1VQN - chains 0 and R of the 33 polymer chains in the assembly; structure by X-ray diffraction, 2.40 A resolution.

# Chain 0
Molecule: 23S ribosomal RNA
From: Haloarcula marismortui
Sequence (2922 nucleotides; row label = number of the first residue in the row):
     2 UUGGCUACUAUGCCAGCUGGUGGAUUGCUCGGCUCAGGCGCUGAUGAAGG
    52 ACGUGCCAAGCUGCGAUAAGCCAUGGGGAGCCGCACGGAGGCGAAGAACC
   102 AUGGAUUUCCGAAUGAGAAUCUCUCUAACAAUUGCUUCGCGCAAUGAGGA
   152 ACCCCGAGAACUGAAACAUCUCAGUAUCGGGAGGAACAGAAAACGCAAUG
   202 UGAUGUCGUUAGUAACCGCGAGUGAACGCGAUACAGCCCAAACCGAAGCC
   252 CUCACGGGCAAUGUGGUGUCAGGGCUACCUCUCAUCAGCCGACCGUCUCG
   302 ACGAAGUCUCUUGGAACAGAGCGUGAUACAGGGUGACAACCCCGUACUCG
   352 AGACCAGUACGACGUGCGGUAGUGCCAGAGUAGCGGGGGUUGGAUAUCCC
   402 UCGCGAAUAACGCAGGCAUCGACUGCGAAGGCUAAACACAACCUGAGACC
   452 GAUAGUGAACAAGUAGUGUGAACGAACGCUGCAAAGUACCCUCAGAAGGG
   502 AGGCGAAAUAGAGCAUGAAAUCAGUUGGCGAUCGAGCGACAGGGCAUACA
   552 AGGUCCCUCGACGAAUGACCGACGCGCGAGCGUCCAGUAAGACUCACGGG
   602 AAGCCGAUGUUCUGUCGUACGUUUUGAAAAACGAGCCAGGGAGUGUGUCU
   652 GCAUGGCAAGUCUAACCGGAGUAUCCGGGGAGGCACAGGGAAACCGACAU
   702 GGCCGCAGGGCUUUGCCCGAGGGCCGCCGUCUUCAAGGGCGGGGAGCCAU
   752 GUGGACACGACCCGAAUCCGGACGAUCUACGCAUGGACAAGAUGAAGCGU
   802 GCCGAAAGGCACGUGGAAGUCUGUUAGAGUUGGUGUCCUACAAUACCCUC
   852 UCGUGAUCUAUGUGUAGGGGUGAAAGGCCCAUCGAGUCCGGCAACAGCUG
   902 GUUCCAAUCGAAACAUGUCGAAGCAUGACCUCCGCCGAGGUAGUCUGUGA
   952 GGUAGAGCGACCGAUUGGUGUGUCCGCCUCCGAGAGGAGUCGGCACACCU
  1002 GUCAAACUCCAAACUUACAGACGCCGUUUGACGCGGGGAUUCCGGUGCGC
  1052 GGGGUAAGCCUGUGUACCAGGAGGGGAACAACCCAGAGAUAGGUUAAGGU
  1102 CCCCAAGUGUGGAUUAAGUGUAAUCCUCUGAAGGUGGUCUCGAGCCCUAG
  1152 ACAGCCGGGAGGUGAGCUUAGAAGCAGCUACCCUCUAAGAAAAGCGUAAC
  1202 AGCUUACCGGCCGAGGUUUGAGGCGCCCAAAAUGAUCGGGACUCAAAUCC
  1252 ACCACCGAGACCUGUCCGUACCACUCAUACUGGUAAUCGAGUAGAUUGGC
  1302 GCUCUAAUUGGAUGGAAGUAGGGGUGAAAACUCCUAUGGACCGAUUAGUG
  1352 ACGAAAAUCCUGGCCAUAGUAGCAGCGAUAGUCGGGUGAGAACCCCGACG
  1402 GCCUAAUGGAUAAGGGUUCCUCAGCACUGCUGAUCAGCUGAGGGUUAGCC
  1452 GGUCCUAAGUCAUACCGCAACUCGACUAUGACGAAAUGGGAAACGGGUUA
  1502 AUAUUCCCGUGCCACUAUGCAGUGAAAGUUGACGCCCUGGGGUCGAUCAC
  1552 GCUGGGCAUUCGCCCAGUCGAACCGUCCAACUCCGUGGAAGCCGUAAUGG
  1602 CAGGAAGCGGACGAACGGCGGCAUAGGGAAACGUGAUUCAACCUGGGGCC
  1652 CAUGAAAAGACGAGCAUAGUGUCCGUACCGAGAACCGACACAGGUGUCCA
  1702 UGGCGGCGAAAGCCAAGGCCUGUCGGGAGCAACCAACGUUAGGGAAUUCG
  1752 GCAAGUUAGUCCCGUACCUUCGGAAGAAGGGAUGCCUGCUCCGGAACGGA
  1802 GCAGGUCGCAGUGACUCGGAAGCUCGGACUGUCUAGUAACAACAUAGGUG
  1852 ACCGCAAAUCCGCAAGGACUCGUACGGUCACUGAAUCCUGCCCAGUGCAG
  1902 GUAUCUGAACACCUCGUACAAGAGGACGAAGGACCUGUCAACGGCGGGGG
  1952 UAACUAUGACCCUCUUAAGGUAGCGUAGUACCUUGCCGCAUCAGUAGCGG
  2002 CUUGCAUGAAUGGAUUAACCAGAGCUUCACUGUCCCAACGUUGGGCCCGG
  2052 UGAACUGUACAUUCCAGUGCGGAGUCUGGAGACACCCAGGGGGAAGCGAA
  2102 GACCCUAUGGAGCUUUACUGCAGGCUGUCGCUGAGACGUGGUCGCCGAUG
  2152 UGCAGCAUAGGUAGGAGACACUACACAGGUACCCGCGCUAGCGGGCCACC
  2202 GAGUCAACAGUGAAAUACUACCCGUCGGUGACUGCGACUCUCACUCCGGG
  2252 AGGAGGACACCGAUAGCCGGGCAGUUUGACUGGGGCGGUACGCGCUCGAA
  2302 AAGAUAUCGAGCGCGCCCUAUGGCUAUCUCAGCCGGGACAGAGACCCGGC
  2352 GAAGAGUGCAAGAGCAAAAGAUAGCUUGACAGUGUUCUUCCCAACGAGGA
  2402 ACGCUGACGCGAAAGCGUGGUCUAGCGAACCAAUUAGCCUGCUUGAUGCG
  2452 GGCAAUUGAUGACAGAAAAGCUACCCUAGGGAUAACAGAGUCGUCACUCG
  2502 CAAGAGCACAUAUCGACCGAGUGGCUUGCUACCUCGAUGUCGGUUCCCUC
  2552 CAUCCUGCCCGUGCAGAAGCGGGCAAGGGUGAGGUUGUUCGCCUAUUAAA
  2602 GGAGGUCGUGAGCUGGGUUUAGACCGUCGUGAGACAGGUCGGCUGCUAUC
  2652 UACUGGGUGUGUAAUGGUGUCUGACAAGAACGACCGUAUAGUACGAGAGG
  2702 AACUACGGUUGGUGGCCACUGGUGUACCGGUUGUUCGAGAGAGCACGUGC
  2752 CGGGUAGCCACGCCACACGGGGUAAGAGCUGAACGCAUCUAAGCUCGAAA
  2802 CCCACUUGGAAAAGAGACACCGCCGAGGUCCCGCGUACAAGACGCGGUCG
  2852 AUAGACUCGGGGUGUGCGCGUCGAGGUAACGAGACGUUAAGCCCACGAGC
  2902 ACUAACAGACCAAAGCCAUCAU
Not modelled in the structure: 2-9, 126-127, 715, 971-998, 1560, 1952-1963, 2137-2236, 2339-2343, 2665-2666, 2915-2923
Modified / non-standard residues: 1MA (6-hydro-1-methyladenosine-5'-monophosphate) at position 628, OMU (o2'-methyluridine 5'-monophosphate) at position 2587, OMG (o2'-methylguanosine-5'-monophosphate) at position 2588, UR3 (3-methyluridine-5'-monophoshate) at position 2619, PSU (pseudouridine-5'-monophosphate) at position 2621
Bound ions: Na+ site 1: U12 (together with Sr2+) (shared with Lys60(R) of chain R); Mg2+ site 1 near G28 (its only coordinating residue here); Sr2+ site 1: G33, C34, U457; Na+ site 2: C40, C443; Na+ site 3: G56, A59, G61; Na+ site 4: G66, U107, U108; Sr2+ site 2: G84, C85 (shared with 1 residue of chain T); Sr2+ site 3: C85, A86, C87 (shared with 1 residue of chain T); Mg2+ site 2: U115, G118; Na+ site 5: C130, U146; Na+ site 6: C141, G142; Sr2+ site 4: G147, A183 (shared with 1 residue of chain M); 79 more Mg2+ sites not listed; 2 more K+ sites not listed; 57 more Na+ sites not listed; 86 more Sr2+ sites not listed

# Chain R
Name: 50S ribosomal protein L22P
From: Haloarcula marismortui
UniProt: P10970 (RL22_HALMA); numbering as in UniProt (aligned over 0-154)
Chain sequence (155 residues; row label = number of the first residue in the row; numbering starts at 0):
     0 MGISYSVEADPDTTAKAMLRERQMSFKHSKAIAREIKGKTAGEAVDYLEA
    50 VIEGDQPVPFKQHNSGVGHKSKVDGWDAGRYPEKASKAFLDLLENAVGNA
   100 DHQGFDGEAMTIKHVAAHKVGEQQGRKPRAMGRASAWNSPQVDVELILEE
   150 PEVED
Not modelled in the structure: 0, 151-154
Bound ions: Na+ site 1: Lys60 (together with Sr2+) (shared with U12(0) of chain 0); Sr2+: Gln61, Asn63; Mg2+: Gly65 (shared with C2048(0), A2089(0) of chain 0); Na+ site 2: Ser70, Val72; Na+ site 3: Val72, Trp75 (shared with U2659(0), G2660(0) of chain 0)

# Chain 0 / chain R interface
Contacting residue pairs (131):
  A11(0) - Lys60(R)  hydrogen bond to the phosphate
  A11(0) - Trp75(R)  sugar contact
  U12(0) - Lys60(R)  salt bridge to the phosphate
  U12(0) - Trp75(R)  sugar contact
  G13(0) - Gln61(R)  phosphate contact
  U19(0) - Ser5(R)  hydrogen bond to the sugar
  G20(0) - Ile2(R)  sugar contact
  G20(0) - Ser3(R)  hydrogen bond to the sugar
  G20(0) - Tyr4(R)  sugar contact
  G20(0) - Ser5(R)  sugar contact
  G20(0) - His117(R)  base contact
  G21(0) - Gly1(R)  phosphate contact
  G21(0) - Ile2(R)  phosphate contact
  G21(0) - Ser3(R)  hydrogen bond to the phosphate
  G21(0) - Lys118(R)  sugar contact
  G21(0) - Val119(R)  sugar contact
  U22(0) - Gly1(R)  hydrogen bond to the phosphate
  U22(0) - Val119(R)  sugar contact
  C492(0) - His101(R)  sugar contact
  C494(0) - Glu93(R)  sugar contact
  G499(0) - Arg19(R)  sugar contact
  G499(0) - Asn94(R)  hydrogen bond to the base
  G500(0) - Tyr4(R)  phosphate contact
  G500(0) - Ala16(R)  sugar contact
  G500(0) - Met17(R)  hydrogen bond to the sugar
  G500(0) - Arg19(R)  salt bridge to the phosphate
  G500(0) - Asn94(R)  hydrogen bond to the sugar
  G500(0) - Asn98(R)  base contact
  G501(0) - Tyr4(R)  hydrogen bond to the phosphate
  G501(0) - Lys15(R)  sugar contact
  G501(0) - Met17(R)  phosphate contact
  G501(0) - Asn98(R)  hydrogen bond to the sugar
  G501(0) - Gln102(R)  sugar contact
  U510(0) - Ser3(R)  base contact
  C523(0) - Phe25(R)  sugar contact
  C523(0) - Lys29(R)  hydrogen bond to the phosphate
  A524(0) - Phe25(R)  sugar contact
  A524(0) - Lys29(R)  salt bridge to the phosphate
  A524(0) - Gln61(R)  phosphate contact
  A524(0) - Ala115(R)  sugar contact
  A524(0) - Ala116(R)  hydrogen bond to the sugar
  A524(0) - His117(R)  hydrogen bond to the base
  G525(0) - Arg33(R)  salt bridge to the phosphate
  G525(0) - His113(R)  sugar contact
  G525(0) - Ala115(R)  sugar contact
  U526(0) - Lys36(R)  salt bridge to the phosphate
  U840(0) - Arg128(R)  hydrogen bond to the sugar
  U840(0) - Ala129(R)  phosphate contact
  A841(0) - Arg128(R)  salt bridge to the phosphate
  A841(0) - Ala129(R)  hydrogen bond to the phosphate
  A841(0) - Met130(R)  base contact
  A843(0) - Arg128(R)  phosphate contact
  A843(0) - Ala129(R)  phosphate contact
  A844(0) - Ala129(R)  phosphate contact
  A844(0) - Met130(R)  hydrogen bond to the phosphate
  A844(0) - Gly131(R)  phosphate contact
  A1369(0) - Lys26(R)  hydrogen bond to the sugar
  A1369(0) - Ser64(R)  hydrogen bond to the phosphate
  G1370(0) - Ser24(R)  hydrogen bond to the base
  G1370(0) - Lys26(R)  salt bridge to the phosphate
  G1370(0) - His27(R)  base contact
  G1370(0) - His62(R)  salt bridge to the phosphate
  G1370(0) - Asn63(R)  phosphate contact
  G1370(0) - Ser64(R)  hydrogen bond to the phosphate
  G1370(0) - Arg79(R)  sugar contact
  G1370(0) - Pro139(R)  base contact
  U1371(0) - Arg79(R)  salt bridge to the phosphate
  A1372(0) - Trp136(R)  base contact
  G1373(0) - Trp136(R)  base contact
  C1428(0) - Gln22(R)  phosphate contact
  C1428(0) - Gln122(R)  phosphate contact
  C1431(0) - Lys126(R)  hydrogen bond to the base
  A1689(0) - Pro127(R)  base contact
  A1689(0) - Arg128(R)  hydrogen bond to the base
  A1689(0) - Gly131(R)  base contact
  A1689(0) - Arg132(R)  hydrogen bond to the base
  A1689(0) - Ala133(R)  base contact
  C1690(0) - Pro127(R)  base contact
  C2048(0) - Gly65(R)  phosphate contact
  C2048(0) - Lys69(R)  phosphate contact
  C2049(0) - Gly67(R)  phosphate contact
  C2049(0) - Lys69(R)  salt bridge to the phosphate
  C2049(0) - Arg79(R)  salt bridge to the phosphate
  C2049(0) - Tyr80(R)  phosphate contact
  G2050(0) - Arg79(R)  salt bridge to the phosphate
  G2050(0) - Tyr80(R)  hydrogen bond to the phosphate
  G2050(0) - Pro81(R)  phosphate contact
  G2050(0) - Glu82(R)  hydrogen bond to the sugar
  G2051(0) - His27(R)  phosphate contact
  G2051(0) - Pro81(R)  phosphate contact
  G2051(0) - Glu82(R)  hydrogen bond to the phosphate
  G2051(0) - Lys83(R)  hydrogen bond to the phosphate
  U2052(0) - Lys83(R)  salt bridge to the phosphate
  U2052(0) - Trp136(R)  sugar contact
  G2053(0) - Trp136(R)  sugar contact
  G2053(0) - Asn137(R)  hydrogen bond to the phosphate
  G2053(0) - Ser138(R)  hydrogen bond to the phosphate
  A2054(0) - Arg128(R)  hydrogen bond to the base
  A2054(0) - Ser134(R)  hydrogen bond to the sugar
  A2054(0) - Ala135(R)  hydrogen bond to the sugar
  A2054(0) - Trp136(R)  sugar contact
  A2054(0) - Asn137(R)  hydrogen bond to the phosphate
  A2055(0) - Arg128(R)  hydrogen bond to the sugar
  A2055(0) - Arg132(R)  hydrogen bond to the sugar
  A2055(0) - Ser134(R)  sugar contact
  A2055(0) - Ala135(R)  phosphate contact
  C2086(0) - Trp75(R)  sugar contact
  C2087(0) - Asn63(R)  sugar contact
  C2087(0) - His68(R)  hydrogen bond to the sugar
  C2087(0) - Asp76(R)  sugar contact
  C2088(0) - Asn63(R)  phosphate contact
  C2088(0) - Ser64(R)  phosphate contact
  C2088(0) - Gly65(R)  hydrogen bond to the phosphate
  C2088(0) - Val66(R)  sugar contact
  C2088(0) - His68(R)  sugar contact
  A2089(0) - Gly65(R)  phosphate contact
  U2648(0) - Arg128(R)  base contact
  G2657(0) - His68(R)  base contact
  G2658(0) - His68(R)  hydrogen bond to the sugar
  G2658(0) - Asp76(R)  hydrogen bond to the base
  U2659(0) - Trp75(R)  hydrogen bond to the sugar
  U2659(0) - Asp76(R)  hydrogen bond to the sugar
  G2660(0) - Gly74(R)  hydrogen bond to the phosphate
  C2831(0) - Lys71(R)  phosphate contact
  C2832(0) - Lys71(R)  salt bridge to the phosphate
  A2841(0) - Gly67(R)  sugar contact
  A2841(0) - His68(R)  hydrogen bond to the sugar
  A2841(0) - Lys69(R)  sugar contact
  G2842(0) - His68(R)  sugar contact
  G2842(0) - Ser70(R)  phosphate contact
  A2843(0) - Ser70(R)  phosphate contact
Other interface residues (no listed pair), chain 0 (59 interface residues in all): C491, U493, A502, C1366, U1368, U1429, C2056
Other interface residues (no listed pair), chain R (69 interface residues in all): Val6, Val72, Asp73, Gly78, Ala84, Gln123

# Overview
Chain 0 and chain R form an interface of 59 and 69 residues respectively; the contacts include 43 hydrogen
bonds and 14 salt bridges. Among the polar pairs are G499(0)-Asn94(R), A524(0)-His117(R) and
G1370(0)-Ser24(R). The Na+ site 1 is built by U12(0) and Lys60(R).
Here chain 0 is 23S ribosomal RNA and chain R is 50S ribosomal protein L22P, both from Haloarcula marismortui.
Entry 1VQN (The structure of CC-HPMN AND CCA-PHE-CAP-BIO bound to the large ribosomal subunit of haloarcula
marismortui) was determined by X-ray diffraction (same publication as 1VQ6 and 1VQ7).
